Entry 9C6G (electron microscopy, 4.26 A resolution (low resolution: residue-level contacts below are approximate; hydrogen-bond / salt-bridge calls are withheld)); this record covers chains 2 and 6 of the 12 polymer chains in the assembly.

# Chain 2
Molecule: DNA replication licensing factor MCM2
From: Homo sapiens
Notes: EC 3.6.4.12
UniProt: P49736 (MCM2_HUMAN); residue numbers follow UniProt; this construct covers 1-904
Amino-acid sequence (904 residues; row label = number of the first residue in the row):
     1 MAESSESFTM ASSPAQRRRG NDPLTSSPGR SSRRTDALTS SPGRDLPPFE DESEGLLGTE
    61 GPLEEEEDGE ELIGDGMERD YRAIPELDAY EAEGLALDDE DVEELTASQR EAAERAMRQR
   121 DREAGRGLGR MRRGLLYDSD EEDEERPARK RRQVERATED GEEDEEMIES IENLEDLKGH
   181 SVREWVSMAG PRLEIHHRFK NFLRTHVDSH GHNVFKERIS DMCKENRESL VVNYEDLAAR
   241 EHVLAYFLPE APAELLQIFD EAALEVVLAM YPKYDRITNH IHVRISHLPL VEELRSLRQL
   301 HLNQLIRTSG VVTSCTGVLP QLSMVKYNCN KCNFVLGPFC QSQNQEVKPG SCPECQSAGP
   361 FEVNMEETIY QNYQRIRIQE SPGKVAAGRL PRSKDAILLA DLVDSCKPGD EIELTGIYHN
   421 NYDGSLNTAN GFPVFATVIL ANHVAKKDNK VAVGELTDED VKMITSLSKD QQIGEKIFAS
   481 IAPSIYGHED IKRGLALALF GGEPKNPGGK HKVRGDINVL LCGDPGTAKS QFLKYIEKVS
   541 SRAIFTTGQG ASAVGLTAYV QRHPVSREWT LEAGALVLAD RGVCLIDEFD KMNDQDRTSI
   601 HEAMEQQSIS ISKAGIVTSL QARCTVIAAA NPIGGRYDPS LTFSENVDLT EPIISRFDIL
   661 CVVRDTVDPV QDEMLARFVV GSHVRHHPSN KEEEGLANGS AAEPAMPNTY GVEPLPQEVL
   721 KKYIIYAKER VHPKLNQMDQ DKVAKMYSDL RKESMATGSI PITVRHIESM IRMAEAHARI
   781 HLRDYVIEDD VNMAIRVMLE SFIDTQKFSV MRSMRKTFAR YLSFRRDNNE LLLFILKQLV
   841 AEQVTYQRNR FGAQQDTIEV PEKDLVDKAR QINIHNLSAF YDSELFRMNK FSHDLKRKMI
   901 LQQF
Not modelled in the structure: 1-190, 205-210, 321-367, 448-458, 503-510, 691-716, 821-860, 889-904
Swiss-Prot annotation at these positions:
  - zinc finger: C329 to C355 (C4-type)
  - motif: S655 to D658 (Arginine finger)
  - binding site (ADP): S530, Q531
  - modified residue: A2 (N-acetylalanine), S12 (Phosphoserine), S13 (Phosphoserine), T25 (Phosphothreonine), S26 (Phosphoserine), S27 (Phosphoserine), S32 (Phosphoserine), T39 (Phosphothreonine), S40 (Phosphoserine), S41 (Phosphoserine), S53 (Phosphoserine), T59 (Phosphothreonine), S108 (Phosphoserine), Y137 (Phosphotyrosine), S139 (Phosphoserine), K216 (N6-acetyllysine), S381 (Phosphoserine), S484 (Phosphoserine)
  - cross-link: K178 (Glycyl lysine isopeptide (Lys-Gly) (interchain with G-Cter in SUMO2))
  - natural variant: R44 (R44C: In DFNA70)
  - mutagenesis: S27 (S27A: Impairs ATPase activity of the MCM-2-7 complex and reduces phosphorylation by the CDC7-DBF4 complex; when associated with A-41 and A-139), S41 (S41A: Impairs ATPase activity of the MCM-2-7 complex and reduces phosphorylation by the CDC7-DBF4 complex; when associated with A-27 and A-139), Y81 to Y90 (Loss of interaction with DNAJC9), S108 (S108A: Reduces phosphorylation by ATR), S139 (S139A: Impairs ATPase activity of the MCM-2-7 complex and reduces phosphorylation by the CDC7-DBF4 complex; when associated with A-27 and A-41)
Cystine bridges: C584-C624

# Chain 6
Molecule: DNA replication licensing factor MCM6
From: Homo sapiens
Notes: EC 3.6.4.12
UniProt: Q14566 (MCM6_HUMAN); residue numbers follow UniProt; this construct covers 1-821
Amino-acid sequence (821 residues; each row starts with the number of its first residue):
     1 MDLAAAAEPG AGSQHLEVRD EVAEKCQKLF LDFLEEFQSS DGEIKYLQLA EELIRPERNT
    61 LVVSFVDLEQ FNQQLSTTIQ EEFYRVYPYL CRALKTFVKD RKEIPLAKDF YVAFQDLPTR
   121 HKIRELTSSR IGLLTRISGQ VVRTHPVHPE LVSGTFLCLD CQTVIRDVEQ QFKYTQPNIC
   181 RNPVCANRRR FLLDTNKSRF VDFQKVRIQE TQAELPRGSI PRSLEVILRA EAVESAQAGD
   241 KCDFTGTLIV VPDVSKLSTP GARAETNSRV SGVDGYETEG IRGLRALGVR DLSYRLVFLA
   301 CCVAPTNPRF GGKELRDEEQ TAESIKNQMT VKEWEKVFEM SQDKNLYHNL CTSLFPTIHG
   361 NDEVKRGVLL MLFGGVPKTT GEGTSLRGDI NVCIVGDPST AKSQFLKHVE EFSPRAVYTS
   421 GKASSAAGLT AAVVRDEESH EFVIEAGALM LADNGVCCID EFDKMDVRDQ VAIHEAMEQQ
   481 TISITKAGVK ATLNARTSIL AAANPISGHY DRSKSLKQNI NLSAPIMSRF DLFFILVDEC
   541 NEVTDYAIAR RIVDLHSRIE ESIDRVYSLD DIRRYLLFAR QFKPKISKES EDFIVEQYKH
   601 LRQRDGSGVT KSSWRITVRQ LESMIRLSEA MARMHCCDEV QPKHVKEAFR LLNKSIIRVE
   661 TPDVNLDQEE EIQMEVDEGA GGINGHADSP APVNGINGYN EDINQESAPK ASLRLGFSEY
   721 CRISNLIVLH LRKVEEEEDE SALKRSELVN WYLKEIESEI DSEEELINKK RIIEKVIHRL
   781 THYDHVLIEL TQAGLKGSTE GSESYEEDPY LVVNPNYLLE D
Not modelled in the structure: 1-17, 245-271, 303-326, 660-717, 788-821
Swiss-Prot annotation at these positions:
  - motif: S528 to D531 (Arginine finger)
  - binding site (ATP): H359, S399, T400, A401, K402, S403, N504
  - binding site (ADP): R619, E622
  - modified residue: M1 (N-acetylmethionine), S13 (Phosphoserine), S219 (Phosphoserine), S271 (Phosphoserine), T278 (Phosphothreonine), K643 (N6-acetyllysine), S689 (Phosphoserine), S762 (Phosphoserine), T791 (Phosphothreonine)
  - natural variant: P149 (P149S: Found in a patient with mild developmental delay and autism spectrum disorder; uncertain significance), C158 (C158Y: Found in patients with microcephaly, developmental delay, typical facial characteristics, endocrine disorders, feeding difficulties and urogenital anomalies; uncertain significance), D202 (D202G: Found in a patient with intra-uterine growth restriction, developmental delay and autism spectrum disorder; uncertain significance), G239 (G239S: Found in a patient with endocrine disorders, developmental regression, autism spectrum disorder and epilepsy; uncertain significance)
  - mutagenesis: E757 (E757A/D: Impairs interaction with CTD1), E763 (E763A/D: Impairs interaction with CTD1), L766 (L766A: Impairs interaction with CTD1)

# Chain 2 / chain 6 interface
Pairs across the interface (48; chain 2 residue first):
  Y246(2) with K102(6)
  R295(2) with E57(6)
  R298(2) with P56(6); E57(6)
  Q299(2) with V201(6); D202(6)
  L300(2) with K108(6); Y111(6)
  L302(2) with K108(6)
  N303(2) with N196(6)
  Q304(2) with L106(6)
  R392(2) with K490(6)
  H419(2) with T195(6)
  N420(2) with F200(6)
  N421(2) with L193(6)
  Y422(2) with P149(6); E150(6)
  N427(2) with E150(6); R435(6); E437(6)
  T428(2) with E437(6)
  F432(2) with V147(6)
  A436(2) with P149(6)
  P525(2) with R529(6)
  G526(2) with R529(6)
  Q531(2) with E478(6); R529(6)
  S552(2) with K490(6)
  A553(2) with T485(6); K490(6)
  R567(2) with R435(6)
  E588(2) with H474(6)
  K591(2) with H474(6); P525(6)
  P639(2) with K517(6)
  R664(2) with E759(6)
  T666(2) with E719(6)
  D672(2) with R602(6)
  E673(2) with K599(6); R602(6)
  A676(2) with L621(6)
  R677(2) with V595(6)
  V680(2) with E591(6); V595(6)
  H683(2) with E622(6)
  H686(2) with L386(6)
  F808(2) with V728(6)
  F818(2) with E759(6)
Other interface residues (no listed pair), chain 2 (53 interface residues in all): H301, V385, R389, L390, G424, A429, N430, V434, T527, S530, Q549, G550, Y637, P669, V679, V684
Other interface residues (no listed pair), chain 6 (51 interface residues in all): N59, A230, V233, E234, T380, E382, V471, E475, A487, A491, T492, T617, R619, S718, Y720, I723, I727

# Overview
Chain 2 and chain 6 form an interface of 53 and 51 residues respectively. From UniProt: ADP-binding residues
S530(2) and Q531(2) and 14 mutagenesis sites on chain 2; 7 ATP-binding residues and ADP-binding residues
R619(6) and E622(6) on chain 6.
Here chain 2 is DNA replication licensing factor MCM2 and chain 6 is DNA replication licensing factor MCM6,
both from Homo sapiens. Entry 9C6G (Mcm double hexamer from human) was determined by electron microscopy.
